PDB entry 8RT6 | electron microscopy, 3.18 A resolution | chains y and z of the 46 polymer chains in the assembly

[Chain y]
Protein: TrwE protein
From: Escherichia coli
UniProt: O50337 (O50337_ECOLX); numbering as in UniProt (aligned over 1-395)
Amino-acid sequence (395 residues; numbered 1 to 395; the number before each row is that of its first residue):
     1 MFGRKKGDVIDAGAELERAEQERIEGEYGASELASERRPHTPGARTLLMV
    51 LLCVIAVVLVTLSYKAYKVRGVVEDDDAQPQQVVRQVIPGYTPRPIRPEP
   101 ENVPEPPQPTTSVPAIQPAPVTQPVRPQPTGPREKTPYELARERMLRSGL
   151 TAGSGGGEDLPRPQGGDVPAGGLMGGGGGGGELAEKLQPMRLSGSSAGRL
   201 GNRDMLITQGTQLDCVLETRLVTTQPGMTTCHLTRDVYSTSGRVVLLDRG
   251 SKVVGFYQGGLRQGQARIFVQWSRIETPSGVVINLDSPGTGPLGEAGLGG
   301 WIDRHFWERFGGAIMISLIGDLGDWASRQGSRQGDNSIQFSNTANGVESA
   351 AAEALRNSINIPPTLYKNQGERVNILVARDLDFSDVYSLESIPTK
Not modelled in the structure: 1-134, 154-395
Construct notes: conflict D335 (Asn in O50337)

[Chain z]
Protein: TrwF protein
From: Escherichia coli
UniProt: O50336 (O50336_ECOLX); numbering as in UniProt (aligned over 1-266)
Amino-acid sequence (266 residues; each row starts with the number of its first residue):
     1 MKKLAIVALLASLHAVPALALDVPSSSRYDHRIRYVTYNPADVVQVDTVL
    51 GVATHIMLEEGEQYLTHAFGDSEAYAFARKGRHIFIKPQAELANTNLIVV
   101 TDRRSYKFRLQMRNDRNGAMYELAFRYPDTQARQTREANARAAVEAAFEQ
   151 RVGAYYNLKYMMSGDKDIAPVNAWDDGRFTYFKFSANADLPSIYFVDAEG
   201 NESLVPRTTVGSSNNIIAVHKVNPKWMIRLGNRALAIFNEAYDPNGVPND
   251 TGTASPAVRRVNKGGN
Not modelled in the structure: 1-20, 129-266
Construct notes: conflict D71 (Ile in O50336), S72 (Pro in O50336), E73 (Lys in O50336), A74 (Pro in O50336), Y75 (Met in O50336), A76 (Pro in O50336), F77 (Leu in O50336), A78 (Pro in O50336), R79 (Gly in O50336), K80 (Arg in O50336), G81 (Ala in O50336), R82 (Gly in O50336), H83 (Ile in O50336), I84 (Phe in O50336), F85 (Leu in O50336), I86 (Ser in O50336), K87 (Ser in O50336), P88 (Arg in O50336), Q89 (Thr in O50336)

[How chain y and chain z interact]
Contacting residue pairs (20; chain y residue first):
  P137(y) - L92(z)
  A141(y) - L92(z)  hydrophobic
  R144(y) - D71(z)  salt bridge
  R144(y) - A74(z)
  R144(y) - A90(z)
  R144(y) - E91(z)  hydrogen bond (side chain-backbone)
  R144(y) - L92(z)
  M145(y) - D71(z)
  M145(y) - N94(z)
  R147(y) - E73(z)  salt bridge
  S148(y) - D71(z)  hydrogen bond
  S148(y) - S72(z)
  S148(y) - E73(z)
  G149(y) - S72(z)  hydrogen bond (backbone-side chain)
  L150(y) - A68(z)
  L150(y) - F69(z)  hydrogen bond (backbone-backbone)
  L150(y) - S72(z)  hydrogen bond (backbone-side chain)
  T151(y) - H67(z)
  T151(y) - S72(z)  hydrogen bond (backbone-side chain)
  A152(y) - S72(z)  hydrogen bond (backbone-side chain)
Other interface residues (no listed pair), chain y (11 interface residues in all): Y138
Other interface residues (no listed pair), chain z (12 interface residues in all): G70

[Summary]
The interface between chain y and chain z involves 11 residues on one side and 12 on the other; the contacts
include 7 hydrogen bonds and 2 salt bridges. Polar contacts include R144(y)-D71(z), R147(y)-E73(z) and
R144(y)-E91(z).
Chain y is TrwE protein and chain z is TrwF protein, both from Escherichia coli; the structure, Conformation-A
of the full-length outer membrane core complex (TrwH/VirB7, TrwF/VirB9, TrwE/VirB10CTD) from the
fully-assembled R388 type ..., was determined by electron microscopy (same publication as 8RT4, 8RT5, 8RT7,
8RT8, 8RT9, 8RTA, 8RTB and 8RTD).
